Entry 8ESB (electron microscopy, 3.12 A resolution); this record covers chains A and B of the 3 polymer chains in the assembly.

# Chain A
Molecule: Beta-2-microglobulin, HLA class I antigen, MAGE-A8 peptide chimera
Source organism: Homo sapiens
UniProtKB: Q53Z42 (Q53Z42_HUMAN); residues 1-276 here correspond to UniProt positions 25-300 (UniProt number = residue number + 24)
Amino-acid sequence (448 residues; each row starts with the number of its first residue; numbers below 1 keep their minus sign (Gly-143 is residue -143)):
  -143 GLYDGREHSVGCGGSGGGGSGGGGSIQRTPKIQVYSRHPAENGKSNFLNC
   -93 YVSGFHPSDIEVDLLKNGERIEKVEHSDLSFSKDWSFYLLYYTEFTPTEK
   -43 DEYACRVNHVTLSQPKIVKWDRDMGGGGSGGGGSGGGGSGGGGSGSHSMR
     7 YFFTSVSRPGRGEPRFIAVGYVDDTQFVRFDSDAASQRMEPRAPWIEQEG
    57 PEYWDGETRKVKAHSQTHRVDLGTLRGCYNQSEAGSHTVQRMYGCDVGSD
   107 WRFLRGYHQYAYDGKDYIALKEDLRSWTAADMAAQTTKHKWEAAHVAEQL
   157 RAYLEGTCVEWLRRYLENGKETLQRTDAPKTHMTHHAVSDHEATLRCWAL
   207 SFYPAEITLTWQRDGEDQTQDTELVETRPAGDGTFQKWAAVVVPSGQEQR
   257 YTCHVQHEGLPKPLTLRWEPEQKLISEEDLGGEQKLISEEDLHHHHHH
Disordered / not traced: -143 to 0, 225-227, 277-304
Sequence notes: linker (-19 to 0); conflict Cys84 (Tyr108 in Q53Z42)
Disulfides: Cys101-Cys164, Cys203-Cys259

# Chain B
Molecule: Beta-2-microglobulin, HLA class I antigen, MAGE-A8 peptide chimera
Source organism: Homo sapiens
UniProtKB: Q53Z42 (Q53Z42_HUMAN); residues 120-395 here correspond to UniProt positions 25-300 (UniProt number = residue number - 95)
Amino-acid sequence (448 residues; row label = number of the first residue in the row; numbers below 1 keep their minus sign (Gly-24 is residue -24)):
   -24 GLYDGREHSVGCGGSGGGGSGGGGSIQRTPKIQVYSRHPAENGKSNFLNC
    26 YVSGFHPSDIEVDLLKNGERIEKVEHSDLSFSKDWSFYLLYYTEFTPTEK
    76 DEYACRVNHVTLSQPKIVKWDRDMGGGGSGGGGSGGGGSGGGGSGSHSMR
   126 YFFTSVSRPGRGEPRFIAVGYVDDTQFVRFDSDAASQRMEPRAPWIEQEG
   176 PEYWDGETRKVKAHSQTHRVDLGTLRGCYNQSEAGSHTVQRMYGCDVGSD
   226 WRFLRGYHQYAYDGKDYIALKEDLRSWTAADMAAQTTKHKWEAAHVAEQL
   276 RAYLEGTCVEWLRRYLENGKETLQRTDAPKTHMTHHAVSDHEATLRCWAL
   326 SFYPAEITLTWQRDGEDQTQDTELVETRPAGDGTFQKWAAVVVPSGQEQR
   376 YTCHVQHEGLPKPLTLRWEPEQKLISEEDLGGEQKLISEEDLHHHHHH
Disordered / not traced: -24 to 0, 100-423
Sequence notes: linker (100-119); conflict Cys203 (Tyr108 in Q53Z42)
Disulfides: Cys25-Cys80

# Chain A / chain B interface
Pairs across the interface - 38 pairs, chain A then chain B:
  Phe8(A) with Phe56(B), hydrophobic
  Phe9(A) with Phe56(B)
  Thr10(A) with Phe56(B)
  Val12(A) with Ser33(B)
  Ile23(A) with Leu54(B), hydrophobic
  Val25(A) with Asp53(B)
  Tyr27(A) with Ser55(B); Tyr63(B)
  Gln32(A) with Asp53(B), hydrogen bond
  Arg35(A) with Asp53(B), salt bridge
  Gln96(A) with His31(B); Phe56(B); Trp60(B); Phe62(B)
  Arg97(A) with Phe56(B)
  Gln115(A) with Trp60(B)
  Tyr116(A) with Trp60(B)
  Ala117(A) with Trp60(B), hydrophobic
  Asp119(A) with His31(B)
  Gly120(A) with Arg3(B); His31(B); Trp60(B)
  Lys121(A) with Ile1(B)
  Asp122(A) with Trp60(B), hydrogen bond
  Arg202(A) with Asp98(B); Met99(B)
  Trp204(A) with Asp98(B)
  Glu232(A) with Lys6(B), salt bridge; Ser28(B), hydrogen bond
  Arg234(A) with Gln8(B), hydrogen bond; Tyr10(B); Met99(B)
  Pro235(A) with Tyr10(B), hydrogen bond (backbone-side chain); Tyr26(B)
  Ala236(A) with Arg12(B), hydrogen bond (backbone-side chain)
  Gly237(A) with Arg12(B)
  Asp238(A) with Arg12(B)
  Gln242(A) with Arg12(B)
Other interface residues (no listed pair), chain A (34 interface residues in all): Ser92, Thr94, Met98, His192, Leu206, Val231, Trp244
Other interface residues (no listed pair), chain B (25 interface residues in all): Ser11, Pro14, Asn24, Asp34, Asp59, Leu65

# Overview
34 residues of chain A face 25 of chain B across their interface; the contacts include 6 hydrogen bonds and 2
salt bridges. Polar pairs include Arg35(A)-Asp53(B), Glu232(A)-Lys6(B) and Gln32(A)-Asp53(B).
Both chains are Beta-2-microglobulin, HLA class I antigen, MAGE-A8 peptide chimera (Homo sapiens). Entry 8ESB
(CryoEM structure of HLA-A2 bound to MAGEA8 (232-241) peptide) was determined by electron microscopy,
deposited together with 8ES7, 8ES8, 8ES9 and 8ESA.
